1NR2 - chain A; structure by X-ray diffraction, 2.18 A resolution.

[Chain A]
Protein: Thymus and activation-regulated chemokine
Reference sequence: Q92583 (CCL17_HUMAN); residues 1-71 here correspond to UniProt positions 24-94 (UniProt number = residue number + 23)
Sequence (71 residues; numbered 1 to 71; the number before each row is that of its first residue):
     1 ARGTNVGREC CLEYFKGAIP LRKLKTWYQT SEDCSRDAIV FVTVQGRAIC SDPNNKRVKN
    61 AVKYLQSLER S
Disordered / not traced: 1-7, 70-71
Disulfides: Cys10-Cys34, Cys11-Cys50

[Overview]
Chain A is Thymus and activation-regulated chemokine; the structure, High resolution crystal structures of
thymus and activation-regulated chemokine, was determined by X-ray diffraction (same publication as 1NR4).
